Entry 7NAS (electron microscopy, 3.31 A resolution); this record covers chains A and K of the 14 polymer chains in the assembly.

Chain A:
Molecule: 16S rRNA
From: Escherichia coli (strain K12)
Sequence (1542 nucleotides; each row starts with the number of its first residue):
     1 AAAUUGAAGAGUUUGAUCAUGGCUCAGAUUGAACGCUGGCGGCAGGCCUA
    51 ACACAUGCAAGUCGAACGGUAACAGGAAGAAGCUUGCUUCUUUGCUGACG
   101 AGUGGCGGACGGGUGAGUAAUGUCUGGGAAACUGCCUGAUGGAGGGGGAU
   151 AACUACUGGAAACGGUAGCUAAUACCGCAUAACGUCGCAAGACCAAAGAG
   201 GGGGACCUUCGGGCCUCUUGCCAUCGGAUGUGCCCAGAUGGGAUUAGCUA
   251 GUAGGUGGGGUAACGGCUCACCUAGGCGACGAUCCCUAGCUGGUCUGAGA
   301 GGAUGACCAGCCACACUGGAACUGAGACACGGUCCAGACUCCUACGGGAG
   351 GCAGCAGUGGGGAAUAUUGCACAAUGGGCGCAAGCCUGAUGCAGCCAUGC
   401 CGCGUGUAUGAAGAAGGCCUUCGGGUUGUAAAGUACUUUCAGCGGGGAGG
   451 AAGGGAGUAAAGUUAAUACCUUUGCUCAUUGACGUUACCCGCAGAAGAAG
   501 CACCGGCUAACUCCGUGCCAGCAGCCXCGGUAAUACGGAGGGUGCAAGCG
   551 UUAAUCGGAAUUACUGGGCGUAAAGCGCACGCAGGCGGUUUGUUAAGUCA
   601 GAUGUGAAAUCCCCGGGCUCAACCUGGGAACUGCAUCUGAUACUGGCAAG
   651 CUUGAGUCUCGUAGAGGGGGGUAGAAUUCCAGGUGUAGCGGUGAAAUGCG
   701 UAGAGAUCUGGAGGAAUACCGGUGGCGAAGGCGGCCCCCUGGACGAAGAC
   751 UGACGCUCAGGUGCGAAAGCGUGGGGAGCAAACAGGAUUAGAUACCCUGG
   801 UAGUCCACGCCGUAAACGAUGUCGACUUGGAGGUUGUGCCCUUGAGGCGU
   851 GGCUUCCGGAGCUAACGCGUUAAGUCGACCGCCUGGGGAGUACGGCCGCA
   901 AGGUUAAAACUCAAAUGAAUUGACGGGGGCCCGCACAAGCGGUGGAGCAU
   951 GUGGUUUAAUUCGAUGXAACGCGAAGAACCUUACCUGGUCUUGACAUCCA
  1001 CGGAAGUUUUCAGAGAUGAGAAUGUGCCUUCGGGAACCGUGAGACAGGUG
  1051 CUGCAUGGCUGUCGUCAGCUCGUGUUGUGAAAUGUUGGGUUAAGUCCCGC
  1101 AACGAGCGCAACCCUUAUCCUUUGUUGCCAGCGGUCCGGCCGGGAACUCA
  1151 AAGGAGACUGCCAGUGAUAAACUGGAGGAAGGUGGGGAUGACGUCAAGUC
  1201 AUCAUGGCCCUUACGACCAGGGCUACACACGUGCUACAAUGGCGCAUACA
  1251 AAGAGAAGCGACCUCGCGAGAGCAAGCGGACCUCAUAAAGUGCGUCGUAG
  1301 UCCGGAUUGGAGUCUGCAACUCGACUCCAUGAAGUCGGAAUCGCUAGUAA
  1351 UCGUGGAUCAGAAUGCCACGGUGAAUACGUUCCCGGGCCUUGUACACACC
  1401 GCCCGUXACACCAUGGGAGUGGGUUGCAAAAGAAGUAGGUAGCUUAACCU
  1451 UCGGGAGGGCGCUUACCACUUUGUGAUUCAUGACUGGGGUGAAGUCGUAA
  1501 CAAGGUAACCGUAGGGGAACCUGCGGUUGGAUCACCUCCUUA
Unresolved in the structure: 931-1386, 1393-1502, 1541-1542
Modified residues: PSU (pseudouridine-5'-monophosphate) at position 516, G7M (N7-methyl-guanosine-5'-monophosphate) at position 527, 2MG (2N-methylguanosine-5'-monophosphate) at position 966, 5MC (5-methylcytidine-5'-monophosphate) at position 967, 2MG (2N-methylguanosine-5'-monophosphate) at position 1207, 4OC (4n,o2'-methylcytidine-5'-monophosphate) at position 1402, 5MC (5-methylcytidine-5'-monophosphate) at position 1407, UR3 (3-methyluridine-5'-monophoshate) at position 1498, 2MG (2N-methylguanosine-5'-monophosphate) at position 1516, MA6 (6N-dimethyladenosine-5'-monophoshate) at position 1518, MA6 (6N-dimethyladenosine-5'-monophoshate) at position 1519

Chain K:
Protein: 30S ribosomal protein S11
From: Escherichia coli (strain K12)
UniProt: P0A7R9 (RS11_ECOLI); residue numbers follow UniProt; this construct covers 1-129
Sequence (129 residues; numbered 1 to 129; the number before each row is that of its first residue):
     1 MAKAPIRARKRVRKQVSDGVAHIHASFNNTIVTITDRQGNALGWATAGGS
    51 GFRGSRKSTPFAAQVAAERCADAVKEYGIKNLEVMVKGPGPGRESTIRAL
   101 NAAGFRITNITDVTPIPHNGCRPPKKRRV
Unresolved in the structure: 1-12

Interface between chain A and chain K:
Contacting residue pairs - 74 pairs, chain A then chain K:
  G674(A) / His-118(K)  hydrogen bond to the base
  A675(A) / Ile-116(K)  hydrogen bond to the sugar
  A675(A) / Pro-117(K)  base contact
  A675(A) / His-118(K)  hydrogen bond to the base
  A675(A) / Gly-120(K)  base contact
  A676(A) / Pro-115(K)  phosphate contact
  A676(A) / Ile-116(K)  sugar contact
  A676(A) / Pro-117(K)  sugar contact
  A676(A) / Cys-121(K)  base contact
  U677(A) / Cys-121(K)  sugar contact
  G683(A) / Gly-39(K)  hydrogen bond to the base
  G683(A) / Asn-40(K)  hydrogen bond to the base
  U684(A) / Asn-40(K)  sugar contact
  U684(A) / Ala-41(K)  hydrogen bond to the sugar
  G685(A) / Ala-41(K)  sugar contact
  U686(A) / Leu-42(K)  phosphate contact
  U686(A) / Trp-44(K)  hydrogen bond to the sugar
  A687(A) / Trp-44(K)  sugar contact
  G688(A) / Thr-46(K)  phosphate contact
  C689(A) / Asn-29(K)  hydrogen bond to the phosphate
  C689(A) / Thr-46(K)  hydrogen bond to the phosphate
  C689(A) / Gly-48(K)  phosphate contact
  C689(A) / Gly-49(K)  hydrogen bond to the phosphate
  G690(A) / Asn-29(K)  hydrogen bond to the phosphate
  G690(A) / Arg-53(K)  hydrogen bond to the base
  G690(A) / Lys-57(K)  salt bridge to the phosphate
  G691(A) / Asn-28(K)  hydrogen bond to the phosphate
  G691(A) / Arg-53(K)  hydrogen bond to the base
  G691(A) / Lys-57(K)  base contact
  U692(A) / Asn-28(K)  hydrogen bond to the phosphate
  U692(A) / Arg-127(K)  salt bridge to the phosphate
  A694(A) / Gly-54(K)  phosphate contact
  A694(A) / Ser-55(K)  hydrogen bond to the phosphate
  A695(A) / Gly-54(K)  phosphate contact
  A704(A) / Trp-44(K)  base contact
  G705(A) / Ile-31(K)  base contact
  G705(A) / Trp-44(K)  base contact
  A706(A) / Ile-31(K)  sugar contact
  A706(A) / Thr-33(K)  hydrogen bond to the sugar
  A706(A) / Ala-41(K)  base contact
  U707(A) / His-22(K)  phosphate contact
  U707(A) / Gly-39(K)  hydrogen bond to the sugar
  U707(A) / Lys-87(K)  salt bridge to the phosphate
  C708(A) / His-22(K)  phosphate contact
  C708(A) / Gln-38(K)  sugar contact
  C708(A) / Gly-39(K)  sugar contact
  C708(A) / Met-85(K)  phosphate contact
  G714(A) / Cys-121(K)  base contact
  A716(A) / His-118(K)  base contact
  A716(A) / Asn-119(K)  hydrogen bond to the sugar
  U717(A) / His-118(K)  sugar contact
  U717(A) / Asn-119(K)  phosphate contact
  A718(A) / Pro-117(K)  sugar contact
  A718(A) / His-118(K)  stacking on the base
  A718(A) / Asn-119(K)  phosphate contact
  G778(A) / Cys-121(K)  sugar contact
  G778(A) / Arg-122(K)  hydrogen bond to the sugar
  C779(A) / Arg-122(K)  hydrogen bond to the sugar
  C779(A) / Pro-123(K)  sugar contact
  C779(A) / Pro-124(K)  phosphate contact
  C779(A) / Lys-125(K)  phosphate contact
  A780(A) / Pro-124(K)  phosphate contact
  A780(A) / Lys-125(K)  hydrogen bond to the phosphate
  A781(A) / Lys-125(K)  salt bridge to the phosphate
  C795(A) / Arg-128(K)  salt bridge to the phosphate
  C796(A) / Arg-127(K)  hydrogen bond to the phosphate
  C796(A) / Arg-128(K)  salt bridge to the phosphate
  C796(A) / Val-129(K)  sugar contact
  C797(A) / Arg-127(K)  salt bridge to the phosphate
  U1522(A) / Arg-128(K)  salt bridge to the phosphate
  G1523(A) / Lys-125(K)  phosphate contact
  G1523(A) / Arg-128(K)  salt bridge to the phosphate
  C1524(A) / Arg-122(K)  salt bridge to the phosphate
  G1525(A) / Arg-122(K)  salt bridge to the phosphate
Interface residues without a listed pair, chain A (37 interface residues in all): A777
Interface residues without a listed pair, chain K (36 interface residues in all): Ser-26, Thr-35

Overview:
The interface between chain A and chain K involves 37 residues on one side and 36 on the other; the contacts
include 23 hydrogen bonds, 11 salt bridges and 1 aromatic stacking contact. Among the polar pairs are
G674(A)/His-118(K), A675(A)/His-118(K) and G683(A)/Gly-39(K).
Chain A is 16S rRNA and chain K is 30S ribosomal protein S11, both from Escherichia coli (strain K12); the
structure, Bacterial 30S ribosomal subunit assembly complex state A (multibody refinement for body domain of
30S ribosome), was determined by electron microscopy (same publication as 7AF3, 7AF5, 7AF8, 7AFA, 7AFD, 7AFH
and 17 further entries).
